Entry 3N1E (X-ray diffraction, 1.70 A resolution); this record covers chain A.

== Chain A ==
Name: Vacuolar protein sorting-associated protein 54
Organism: Mus musculus
UniProt: Q5SPW0 (VPS54_MOUSE); residue numbers follow UniProt; this construct covers 836-974
Chain sequence (141 residues; numbered 834 to 974; the number before each row is that of its first residue):
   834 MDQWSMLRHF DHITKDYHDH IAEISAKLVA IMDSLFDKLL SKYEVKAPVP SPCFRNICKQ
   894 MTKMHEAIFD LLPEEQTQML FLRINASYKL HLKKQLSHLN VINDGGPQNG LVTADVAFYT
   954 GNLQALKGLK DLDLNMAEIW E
Disordered / not traced: 834
Differences from the reference sequence: expression tag (834-835)
UniProt features mapped onto this chain:
  - natural variant: Leu967 (L967Q: In wr)
Reported in the primary citation:
  - contacts within the chain: Asn918-Leu967 (hydrogen bond), Lys922-Leu967 (hydrogen bond), Thr953-Leu967 (hydrophobic contact), Leu956-Leu967 (hydrophobic contact), Gln957-Leu967 (hydrophobic contact)
  - mutagenesis - L967Q: abolished stability
  - mutagenesis - L967A, L967V (3.5-fold): decreased stability
  - mutagenesis - L967Q: unchanged binding to other GARP subunits
  - mutagenesis - L967Q: decreased expression
  - mutagenesis - L967Q: unchanged localization to TGN46 recycling to the TGN

== Overview ==
From the paper: L967A and L967V reduce stability; contacts within the chain involving Asn918, Leu967 and
Lys922 among others.
Chain A is Vacuolar protein sorting-associated protein 54 (Mus musculus); the structure, Vps54 C-terminal
domain, was determined by X-ray diffraction, deposited together with 3N1B.
